PDB entry 8V3D | electron microscopy, 2.95 A resolution | chains A and B of the 4 polymer chains in the assembly

Chain A (and B):
Molecule: Odorant receptor Orco
Source organism: Apocrypta bakeri
Notes: chain B of this document is another copy of the same molecule, construct and numbering; everything in this record applies to it too
Reference sequence: B0FAQ4 (B0FAQ4_APOBA); residues 1-474 here = UniProt positions 1-474
Sequence (474 residues; each row starts with the number of its first residue):
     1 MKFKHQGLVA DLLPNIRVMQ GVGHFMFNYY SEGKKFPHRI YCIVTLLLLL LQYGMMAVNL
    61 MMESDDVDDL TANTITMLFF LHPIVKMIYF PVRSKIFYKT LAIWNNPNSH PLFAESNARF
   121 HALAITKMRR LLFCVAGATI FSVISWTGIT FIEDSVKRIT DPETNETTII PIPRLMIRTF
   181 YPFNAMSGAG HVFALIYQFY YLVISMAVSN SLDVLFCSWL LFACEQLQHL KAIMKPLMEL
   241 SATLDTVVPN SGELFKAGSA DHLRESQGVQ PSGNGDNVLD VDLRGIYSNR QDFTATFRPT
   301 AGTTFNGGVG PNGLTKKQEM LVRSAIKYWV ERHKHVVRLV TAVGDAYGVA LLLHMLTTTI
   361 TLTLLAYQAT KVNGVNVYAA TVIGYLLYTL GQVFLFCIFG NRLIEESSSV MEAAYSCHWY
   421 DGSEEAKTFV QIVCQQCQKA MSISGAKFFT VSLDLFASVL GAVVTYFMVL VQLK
Unresolved in the structure: 1-3, 160-167, 244-312

Chain A / chain B interface:
Contacting residue pairs (32; chain A residue first):
  Arg-323(A) with Tyr-420(B); Asp-421(B), salt bridge
  Lys-327(A) with Tyr-420(B)
  Val-330(A) with Tyr-415(B); Trp-419(B), hydrophobic; Tyr-420(B), hydrophobic
  Glu-331(A) with Tyr-420(B), hydrogen bond
  His-333(A) with Tyr-415(B)
  Lys-334(A) with Ser-416(B), hydrogen bond (side chain-backbone); Tyr-420(B)
  Glu-425(A) with Tyr-420(B)
  Thr-428(A) with Lys-427(B)
  Gln-431(A) with Gln-431(B), hydrogen bond
  Ile-432(A) with Tyr-415(B), hydrophobic; Trp-419(B), hydrophobic; Gln-431(B)
  Gln-435(A) with Gln-435(B); Gln-438(B), hydrogen bond (backbone-side chain)
  Gln-436(A) with Met-411(B); Glu-412(B); Tyr-415(B)
  Gln-438(A) with Gln-438(B)
  Lys-439(A) with Gln-438(B), hydrogen bond
  Lys-447(A) with Glu-405(B); Leu-453(B); Asp-454(B)
  Phe-448(A) with Phe-456(B), hydrophobic; Ala-457(B), hydrophobic
  Tyr-466(A) with Gln-472(B), hydrogen bond
  Leu-470(A) with Gln-472(B)
  Leu-473(A) with Gln-472(B); Leu-473(B), hydrophobic
Other interface residues (no listed pair), chain A (24 interface residues in all): Ile-326, Trp-329, Phe-429, Val-433, Ala-446
Other interface residues (no listed pair), chain B (22 interface residues in all): Asn-401, Cys-417, His-418, Met-468

Summary:
The interface between chain A and chain B involves 24 residues on one side and 22 on the other, with 6
hydrogen bonds and 1 salt bridge. Polar pairs include Arg-323(A)/Asp-421(B), Glu-331(A)/Tyr-420(B) and
Lys-334(A)/Ser-416(B).
Both chains are Odorant receptor Orco (Apocrypta bakeri). Entry 8V3D (AgamOR28 structure bound to
2,4,5-trimethylthiazole) was determined by electron microscopy (same publication as 8V00, 8V02 and 8V3C).
